PDB entry 5QIK | X-ray diffraction, 1.58 A resolution | chain A

[Chain A]
Protein: TGF-beta receptor type-1
From: Homo sapiens
Notes: EC 2.7.11.30; fragment: kinase domain
Reference sequence: P36897 (TGFR1_HUMAN); numbering as in UniProt (aligned over 200-503)
Sequence (307 residues; row label = number of the first residue in the row):
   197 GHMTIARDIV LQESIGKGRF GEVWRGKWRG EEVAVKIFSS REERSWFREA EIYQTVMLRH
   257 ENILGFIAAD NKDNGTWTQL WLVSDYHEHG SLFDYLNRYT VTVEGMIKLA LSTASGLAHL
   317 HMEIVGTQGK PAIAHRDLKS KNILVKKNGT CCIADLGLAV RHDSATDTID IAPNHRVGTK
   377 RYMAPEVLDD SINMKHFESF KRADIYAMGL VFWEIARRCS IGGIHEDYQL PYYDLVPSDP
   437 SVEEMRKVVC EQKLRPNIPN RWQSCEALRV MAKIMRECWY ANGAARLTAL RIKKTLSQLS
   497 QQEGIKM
Not modelled in the structure: 500-503
Differences from the reference sequence: expression tag (197-199); engineered mutation Asp204 (Thr in P36897)
UniProt features mapped onto this chain:
  - active site: Asp333 (Proton acceptor)
  - binding site (ATP): Ile211 to Val219, Lys232
  - cross-link (Glycyl lysine isopeptide (Lys-Gly)): Lys268 (interchain with G-Cter in ubiquitin), Lys391 (interchain with G-Cter in SUMO)
  - natural variant: Thr200 (T200I: In LDS1), Lys232 (K232E: In LDS1), Ser241 (S241L: In LDS1), Asp266 (D266Y: In LDS1), Asn267 (N267H: In a patient with Marfan syndrome), Met318 (M318R: In LDS1), Asp351 (D351G: In LDS1), Thr375 (T375R: In LDS1), Asp400 (D400G: In LDS1), Arg487 (R487P: In LDS1; R487Q: In LDS1; R487W: In LDS1)
  - mutagenesis: Thr200 (T200D: Loss of response to TGF-beta; T200V: Loss of phosphorylation. Loss of response to TGF-beta), Lys268 (K268R: Abolished its TCR-induced ubiquitination)
Ligand contacts: J2M (N-{4-[3-(6-fluoropyridin-3-yl)-4-oxo-4,5,6,7-tetrahydro-1H-pyrrolo[3,2-c]pyridin-2-yl]pyridin-2-yl}acetamide): Ile211, Lys213, Gly214, Val219, Ala230, Val231, Lys232, Leu260, Leu278, Val279, Ser280, Asp281, Tyr282, His283, Glu284, His285, Gly286, Lys337, Asn338, Leu340, Asp351
Reported in the primary citation:
  - binding site for J2M: Lys232, Glu245, Tyr249, His283, Asp351

[In short]
Bound to chain A: compound J2M. From UniProt: active-site residue Asp333, 10 ATP-binding residues and 2
mutagenesis sites. The paper reports a binding site for J2M at Lys232, Glu245 and Tyr249 among others.
Chain A is TGF-beta receptor type-1 (Homo sapiens); the structure, TGF-BETA RECEPTOR TYPE 1 KINASE DOMAIN
(T204D) IN COMPLEX WITH
N-{4-[3-(6-fluoropyridin-3-yl)-4-oxo-4,5,6,7-tetrahydro-1H-pyrrolo[3,2-c]pyridin-2-yl]pyridin-2-yl}acetamide,
was determined by X-ray diffraction, deposited together with 5QIL, 5QIM and 5QIN.
